Entry 6MUS (electron microscopy, 3.60 A resolution); this record covers chains E and G of the 10 polymer chains in the assembly.

Chain E:
Name: Uncharacterized protein Csm4
From: Thermococcus onnurineus
Reference sequence: B6YWC1 (B6YWC1_THEON); residues 1-289 here = UniProt positions 1-289
Chain sequence (289 residues; row label = number of the first residue in the row):
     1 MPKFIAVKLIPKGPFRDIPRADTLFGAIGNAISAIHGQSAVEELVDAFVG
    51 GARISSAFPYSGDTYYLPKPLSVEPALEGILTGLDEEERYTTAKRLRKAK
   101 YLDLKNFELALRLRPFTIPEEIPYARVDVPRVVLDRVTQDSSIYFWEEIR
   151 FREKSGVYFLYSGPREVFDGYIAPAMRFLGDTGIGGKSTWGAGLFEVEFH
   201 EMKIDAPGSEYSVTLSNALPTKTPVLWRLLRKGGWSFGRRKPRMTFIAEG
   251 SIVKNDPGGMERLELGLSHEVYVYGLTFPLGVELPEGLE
Not modelled in the structure: 1, 82-88, 288-289
From the paper describing this entry:
  - mutagenesis - Y144A, W235A: unchanged catalytic activity with the 40-nt RNA strand

Chain G:
Molecule: 38-nt RNA strand
Sequence (38 nucleotides; numbered 1 to 38; the number before each row is that of its first residue):
     1 GUGGAAAGGCGGGCAGAGGCGGUUUGCGUAUUGGGCGC
Not modelled in the structure: 34-38

How chain E and chain G interact:
Contacting residue pairs (55; chain E residue first):
  Arg16(E) - G4(G)  salt bridge to the phosphate
  Thr23(E) - G3(G)  hydrogen bond to the phosphate
  Phe25(E) - G1(G)  phosphate contact
  Gly26(E) - G1(G)  phosphate contact
  Gly26(E) - U2(G)  phosphate contact
  Ala27(E) - U2(G)  sugar contact
  Gly29(E) - G1(G)  sugar contact
  Asn30(E) - G1(G)  hydrogen bond to the sugar
  Asn30(E) - U2(G)  hydrogen bond to the phosphate
  Ser33(E) - G1(G)  hydrogen bond to the base
  Gln38(E) - G1(G)  base contact
  Val41(E) - G1(G)  base contact
  Glu42(E) - G1(G)  base contact
  Pro130(E) - G9(G)  base contact
  Arg131(E) - G9(G)  salt bridge to the phosphate
  Val132(E) - A7(G)  hydrogen bond to the sugar
  Val132(E) - G8(G)  sugar contact
  Val132(E) - G9(G)  base contact
  Val133(E) - A7(G)  base contact
  Leu134(E) - G8(G)  hydrogen bond to the phosphate
  Leu134(E) - C10(G)  sugar contact
  Arg136(E) - G8(G)  salt bridge to the phosphate
  Gln139(E) - G8(G)  hydrogen bond to the base
  Gln139(E) - G11(G)  sugar contact
  Ser141(E) - G9(G)  hydrogen bond to the base
  Ser141(E) - C10(G)  base contact
  Ile143(E) - G9(G)  base contact
  Tyr144(E) - A7(G)  stacking on the base
  Trp146(E) - A7(G)  base contact
  Gly183(E) - U2(G)  hydrogen bond to the base
  Ile184(E) - U2(G)  base contact
  Gly185(E) - U2(G)  hydrogen bond to the base
  Gly186(E) - G4(G)  hydrogen bond to the phosphate
  Gly186(E) - A5(G)  phosphate contact
  Lys187(E) - A5(G)  phosphate contact
  Lys187(E) - A6(G)  salt bridge to the phosphate
  Lys187(E) - A7(G)  base contact
  Ser188(E) - A5(G)  phosphate contact
  Thr189(E) - A6(G)  phosphate contact
  Trp190(E) - A7(G)  base contact
  Lys232(E) - G3(G)  salt bridge to the phosphate
  Gly233(E) - G3(G)  base contact
  Gly234(E) - G3(G)  phosphate contact
  Trp235(E) - U2(G)  sugar contact
  Trp235(E) - G3(G)  hydrogen bond to the base
  Trp235(E) - G4(G)  stacking on the base
  Ser236(E) - G1(G)  sugar contact
  Ser236(E) - U2(G)  hydrogen bond to the phosphate
  Phe237(E) - G1(G)  sugar contact
  Lys241(E) - U2(G)  salt bridge to the phosphate
  Arg243(E) - G3(G)  hydrogen bond to the base
  His269(E) - G1(G)  stacking on the base
  Glu270(E) - G1(G)  hydrogen bond to the base
  Val271(E) - U2(G)  phosphate contact
  Tyr272(E) - G1(G)  phosphate contact
Other interface residues (no listed pair), chain E (47 interface residues in all): Asp22, Leu179, Thr182, Gly238, Arg240

Summary:
47 residues of chain E face 11 of chain G across their interface, with 15 hydrogen bonds, 6 salt bridges and 3
aromatic stacking contacts. Polar contacts include Ser33(E)-G1(G), Gln139(E)-G8(G) and Ser141(E)-G9(G). The
paper reports that Y144A and W235A of chain E leave catalytic activity with the 40-nt RNA strand unchanged.
Here chain E is Uncharacterized protein Csm4 (Thermococcus onnurineus) and chain G is a 38-nt RNA strand.
Entry 6MUS (Cryo-EM structure of larger Csm-crRNA-target RNA ternary complex in type III-A CRISPR-Cas system)
was determined by electron microscopy, deposited together with 6MUA, 6MUU, 6MUR and 6MUT.
